PDB entry 7PFV | electron microscopy, 4.40 A resolution (low resolution: residue-level contacts below are approximate; hydrogen-bond / salt-bridge calls are withheld) | chains A and J of the 11 polymer chains in the assembly

# Chain A
Protein: Histone H3.2
Organism: Homo sapiens
UniProt: Q71DI3 (H32_HUMAN); residues 0-135 here correspond to UniProt positions 1-136 (UniProt number = residue number + 1)
Amino-acid sequence (136 residues; each row starts with the number of its first residue; numbering starts at 0):
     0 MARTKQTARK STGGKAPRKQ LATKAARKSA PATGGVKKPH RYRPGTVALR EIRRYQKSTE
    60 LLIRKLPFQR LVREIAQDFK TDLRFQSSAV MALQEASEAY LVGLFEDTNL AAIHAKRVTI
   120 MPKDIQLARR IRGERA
Disordered / not traced: 0-36, 134-135
Sequence notes: engineered mutation Ala110 (Cys111 in Q71DI3)
Curated features (UniProtKB/Swiss-Prot):
  - modified residue: Arg2 (Asymmetric dimethylarginine), Thr3 (Phosphothreonine), Lys4 (Allysine), Gln5 (5-glutamyl dopamine), Thr6 (Phosphothreonine), Arg8 (Citrulline), Lys9 (N6,N6,N6-trimethyllysine), Ser10 (ADP-ribosylserine), Thr11 (Phosphothreonine), Lys14 (N6-(2-hydroxyisobutyryl)lysine), Arg17 (Asymmetric dimethylarginine), Lys18 (N6-(2-hydroxyisobutyryl)lysine), Lys23 (N6-(2-hydroxyisobutyryl)lysine), Arg26 (Citrulline), Lys27 (N6,N6,N6-trimethyllysine), Ser28 (ADP-ribosylserine), Lys36 (N6,N6,N6-trimethyllysine), Lys37 (N6-methyllysine), Tyr41 (Phosphotyrosine), Lys56 (N6,N6,N6-trimethyllysine) and 8 more in UniProt
  - lipidation: Lys18 (N6-decanoyllysine)

# Chain J
Molecule: 177-nt DNA strand
Organism: synthetic construct
Sequence (177 nucleotides; numbered 637 to 813; the number before each row is that of its first residue):
   637 CATGCACTTA CATGCACAGG ATGTATATAT GTGACACGTG CCTGGAGACT AGGGAGTAAT
   697 CCCCTTGGCG GTTAAAACGC GGGGGACAGC GCGTACGTGC GTTTAAGCGG TGCTAGAGCT
   757 GTCTACGACC AATTGAGCGG CCTCGGCACC GGGATTCTCC AGTGGCCAGT GGCGGCC

# Chain A / chain J interface
Pairs across the interface (33):
  His39(A) - DT658(J)
  His39(A) - DG735(J)
  Arg40(A) - DG733(J)
  Arg40(A) - DT734(J)
  Arg40(A) - DG735(J)
  Tyr41(A) - DG659(J)
  Tyr41(A) - DT734(J)
  Tyr41(A) - DG735(J)
  Arg42(A) - DT734(J)
  Pro43(A) - DG733(J)
  Pro43(A) - DT734(J)
  Gly44(A) - DG733(J)
  Gly44(A) - DT734(J)
  Thr45(A) - DT734(J)
  Val46(A) - DT734(J)
  Val46(A) - DG735(J)
  Ala47(A) - DT734(J)
  Arg49(A) - DG659(J)
  Arg49(A) - DT660(J)
  Arg53(A) - DT660(J)
  Arg63(A) - DA742(J)
  Arg63(A) - DG743(J)
  Lys64(A) - DG743(J)
  Lys64(A) - DC744(J)
  Leu65(A) - DA742(J)
  Leu65(A) - DG743(J)
  Pro66(A) - DA742(J)
  Arg69(A) - DA742(J)
  Asp81(A) - DG752(J)
  Arg83(A) - DA751(J)
  Arg83(A) - DG752(J)
  Lys115(A) - DC723(J)
  Lys115(A) - DA724(J)
Other interface residues (no listed pair), chain A (20 interface residues in all): Pro38
Other interface residues (no listed pair), chain J (14 interface residues in all): DC736

# Summary
The interface between chain A and chain J involves 20 residues on one side and 14 on the other.
Chain A is Histone H3.2 (Homo sapiens) and chain J is a 177-nt DNA strand (synthetic construct); the
structure, Nucleosome 1 of the 4x207 nucleosome array containing H1, was determined by electron microscopy
together with 7PET, 7PEU, 7PEV, 7PEW, 7PEX, 7PEY and 16 further entries from the same study.
